9FJR - chains c and d of the 7 polymer chains in the assembly; structure by electron microscopy, 3.43 A resolution.

Chain c:
Protein: DNA-directed RNA polymerase subunit beta
Organism: Mycobacterium tuberculosis H37Rv
Notes: EC 2.7.7.6; engineered mutation(s): L2E3G4C5I6 -> V
Reference sequence: P9WGY9 (RPOB_MYCTU); residue numbers follow UniProt; this construct covers 6-1178
Chain sequence (1174 residues; each row starts with the number of its first residue):
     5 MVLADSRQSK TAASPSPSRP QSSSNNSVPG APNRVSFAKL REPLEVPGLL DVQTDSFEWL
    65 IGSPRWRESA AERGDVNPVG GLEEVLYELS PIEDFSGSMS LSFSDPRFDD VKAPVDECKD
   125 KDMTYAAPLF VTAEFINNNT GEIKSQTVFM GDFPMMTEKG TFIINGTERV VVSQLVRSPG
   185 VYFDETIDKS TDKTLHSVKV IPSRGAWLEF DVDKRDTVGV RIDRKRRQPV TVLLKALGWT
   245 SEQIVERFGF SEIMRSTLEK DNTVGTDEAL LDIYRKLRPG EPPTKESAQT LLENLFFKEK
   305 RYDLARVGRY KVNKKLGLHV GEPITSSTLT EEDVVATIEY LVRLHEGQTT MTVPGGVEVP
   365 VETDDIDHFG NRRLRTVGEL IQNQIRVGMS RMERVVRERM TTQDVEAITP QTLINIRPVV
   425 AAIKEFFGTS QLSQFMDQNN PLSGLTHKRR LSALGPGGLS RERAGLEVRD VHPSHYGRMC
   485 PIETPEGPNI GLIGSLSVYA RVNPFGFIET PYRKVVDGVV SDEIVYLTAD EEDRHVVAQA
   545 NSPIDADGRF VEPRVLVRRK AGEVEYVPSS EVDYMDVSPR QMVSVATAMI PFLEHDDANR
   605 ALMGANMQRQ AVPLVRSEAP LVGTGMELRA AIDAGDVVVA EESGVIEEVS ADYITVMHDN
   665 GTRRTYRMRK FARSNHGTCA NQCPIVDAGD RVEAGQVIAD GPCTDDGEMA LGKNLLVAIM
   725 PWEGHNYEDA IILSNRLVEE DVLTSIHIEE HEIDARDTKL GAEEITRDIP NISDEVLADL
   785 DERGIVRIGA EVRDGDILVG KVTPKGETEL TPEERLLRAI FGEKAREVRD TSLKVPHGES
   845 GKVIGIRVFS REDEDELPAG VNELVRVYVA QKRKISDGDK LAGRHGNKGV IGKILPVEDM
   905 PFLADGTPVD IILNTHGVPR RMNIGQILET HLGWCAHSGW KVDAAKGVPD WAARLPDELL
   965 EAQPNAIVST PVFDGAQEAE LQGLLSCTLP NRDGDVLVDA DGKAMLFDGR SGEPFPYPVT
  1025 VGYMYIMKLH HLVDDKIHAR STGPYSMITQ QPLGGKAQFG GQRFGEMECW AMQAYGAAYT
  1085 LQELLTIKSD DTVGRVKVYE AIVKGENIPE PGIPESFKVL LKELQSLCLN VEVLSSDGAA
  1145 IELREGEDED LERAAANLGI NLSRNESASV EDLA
Not modelled in the structure: 5-28, 1148-1178
Construct notes: initiating methionine (5); conflict Val6 (Ile in P9WGY9)

Chain d:
Protein: DNA-directed RNA polymerase subunit beta'
Organism: Mycobacterium tuberculosis H37Rv
Notes: EC 2.7.7.6
Reference sequence: P9WGY7 (RPOC_MYCTU); residue numbers follow UniProt; this construct covers 4-1316
Chain sequence (1319 residues; numbered 4 to 1322; the number before each row is that of its first residue):
     4 VNFFDELRIG LATAEDIRQW SYGEVKKPET INYRTLKPEK DGLFCEKIFG PTRDWECYCG
    64 KYKRVRFKGI ICERCGVEVT RAKVRRERMG HIELAAPVTH IWYFKGVPSR LGYLLDLAPK
   124 DLEKIIYFAA YVITSVDEEM RHNELSTLEA EMAVERKAVE DQRDGELEAR AQKLEADLAE
   184 LEAEGAKADA RRKVRDGGER EMRQIRDRAQ RELDRLEDIW STFTKLAPKQ LIVDENLYRE
   244 LVDRYGEYFT GAMGAESIQK LIENFDIDAE AESLRDVIRN GKGQKKLRAL KRLKVVAAFQ
   304 QSGNSPMGMV LDAVPVIPPE LRPMVQLDGG RFATSDLNDL YRRVINRNNR LKRLIDLGAP
   364 EIIVNNEKRM LQESVDALFD NGRRGRPVTG PGNRPLKSLS DLLKGKQGRF RQNLLGKRVD
   424 YSGRSVIVVG PQLKLHQCGL PKLMALELFK PFVMKRLVDL NHAQNIKSAK RMVERQRPQV
   484 WDVLEEVIAE HPVLLNRAPT LHRLGIQAFE PMLVEGKAIQ LHPLVCEAFN ADFDGDQMAV
   544 HLPLSAEAQA EARILMLSSN NILSPASGRP LAMPRLDMVT GLYYLTTEVP GDTGEYQPAS
   604 GDHPETGVYS SPAEAIMAAD RGVLSVRAKI KVRLTQLRPP VEIEAELFGH SGWQPGDAWM
   664 AETTLGRVMF NELLPLGYPF VNKQMHKKVQ AAIINDLAER YPMIVVAQTV DKLKDAGFYW
   724 ATRSGVTVSM ADVLVPPRKK EILDHYEERA DKVEKQFQRG ALNHDERNEA LVEIWKEATD
   784 EVGQALREHY PDDNPIITIV DSGATGNFTQ TRTLAGMKGL VTNPKGEFIP RPVKSSFREG
   844 LTVLEYFINT HGARKGLADT ALRTADSGYL TRRLVDVSQD VIVREHDCQT ERGIVVELAE
   904 RAPDGTLIRD PYIETSAYAR TLGTDAVDEA GNVIVERGQD LGDPEIDALL AAGITQVKVR
   964 SVLTCATSTG VCATCYGRSM ATGKLVDIGE AVGIVAAQSI GEPGTQLTMR TFHQGGVGED
  1024 ITGGLPRVQE LFEARVPRGK APIADVTGRV RLEDGERFYK ITIVPDDGGE EVVYDKISKR
  1084 QRLRVFKHED GSERVLSDGD HVEVGQQLME GSADPHEVLR VQGPREVQIH LVREVQEVYR
  1144 AQGVSIHDKH IEVIVRQMLR RVTIIDSGST EFLPGSLIDR AEFEAENRRV VAEGGEPAAG
  1204 RPVLMGITKA SLATDSWLSA ASFQETTRVL TDAAINCRSD KLNGLKENVI IGKLIPAGTG
  1264 INRYRNIAVQ PTEEARAAAY TIPSYEDQYY SPDFGAATGA AVPLDDYGYS DYRHHHHHH
Not modelled in the structure: 1013-1023, 1284-1322
Construct notes: expression tag (1317-1322)
Ion coordination: Zn2+ site 1: Cys60, Cys62, Cys75, Cys78; Mg2+: Asp535, Asp537, Asp539; Zn2+ site 2: Cys891, Cys968, Cys975, Cys978

Chain c / chain d interface:
Residue-residue contacts (304):
  Leu470(c) - Ala861(d)
  Arg473(c) - Arg857(d)
  Asp474(c) - Pro827(d)
  Val475(c) - Pro827(d)
  Val475(c) - Phe850(d)  hydrophobic
  Val475(c) - His854(d)
  Val475(c) - Arg857(d)
  His476(c) - Phe850(d)
  Tyr480(c) - Val846(d)
  Pro485(c) - Phe850(d)  hydrophobic
  Pro485(c) - Thr853(d)
  Pro485(c) - Arg857(d)  hydrogen bond (backbone-side chain)
  Ile486(c) - Tyr849(d)  hydrophobic
  Thr488(c) - Arg857(d)
  Glu490(c) - Leu860(d)
  Ile494(c) - Leu860(d)  hydrophobic
  Gly495(c) - Arg857(d)
  Gln543(c) - Val846(d)
  Gln543(c) - Leu847(d)
  Asn545(c) - Thr845(d)  hydrogen bond
  Asn545(c) - Val846(d)
  Leu560(c) - Leu847(d)  hydrophobic
  Val568(c) - Arg834(d)
  Val568(c) - Leu847(d)  hydrophobic
  Pro583(c) - Val846(d)
  Met586(c) - Val846(d)  hydrophobic
  Met586(c) - Phe850(d)  hydrophobic
  Leu597(c) - Tyr849(d)
  Glu598(c) - Leu844(d)  hydrogen bond (backbone-backbone)
  Glu598(c) - Tyr849(d)
  His599(c) - Phe840(d)  hydrogen bond (side chain-backbone)
  His599(c) - Arg841(d)  hydrogen bond (side chain-backbone)
  His599(c) - Glu842(d)
  His599(c) - Gly843(d)
  Asp600(c) - Phe840(d)
  Asp600(c) - Tyr849(d)  hydrogen bond (backbone-side chain)
  Asp601(c) - Phe840(d)
  Asp601(c) - Tyr849(d)  hydrogen bond (backbone-side chain)
  Asp601(c) - Asn852(d)
  Ala602(c) - Tyr849(d)
  Ala602(c) - Ala856(d)  hydrophobic
  Asn603(c) - Ala856(d)
  Asn603(c) - Leu860(d)
  Ala605(c) - Tyr849(d)
  Ile723(c) - Thr730(d)
  Ile723(c) - Val731(d)  hydrophobic
  Pro725(c) - Asp580(d)
  Pro725(c) - Ala724(d)
  Pro725(c) - Thr725(d)  hydrogen bond (backbone-side chain)
  Pro725(c) - Val729(d)
  Trp726(c) - Thr725(d)
  Glu727(c) - Pro434(d)
  Glu727(c) - Tyr722(d)
  Glu727(c) - Thr725(d)  hydrogen bond (backbone-side chain)
  Glu727(c) - Arg726(d)  salt bridge
  Gly728(c) - Val432(d)
  Gly728(c) - Pro434(d)
  Gly728(c) - Phe721(d)
  His729(c) - Val432(d)
  His729(c) - Pro434(d)
  Tyr731(c) - Val432(d)
  Tyr731(c) - Pro526(d)
  Tyr731(c) - Cys529(d)  hydrogen bond
  Tyr731(c) - Phe536(d)
  Tyr731(c) - Arg578(d)  hydrogen bond
  Tyr731(c) - Leu579(d)  hydrophobic
  Tyr731(c) - Asp580(d)
  Tyr731(c) - Met581(d)  hydrophobic
  Tyr731(c) - Phe721(d)  hydrophobic
  Glu732(c) - Cys529(d)  hydrogen bond
  Glu732(c) - Ala534(d)
  Glu732(c) - Phe536(d)
  Glu732(c) - Arg578(d)  salt bridge
  Asp733(c) - Phe536(d)
  Asp733(c) - Asp537(d)
  Ala734(c) - Val432(d)  hydrophobic
  Ala734(c) - Phe536(d)
  Arg760(c) - Gly332(d)
  Glu813(c) - Glu59(d)
  Lys892(c) - Asp537(d)  salt bridge
  Val894(c) - Val431(d)  hydrophobic
  Val894(c) - Phe536(d)
  Val894(c) - Asp537(d)
  Val894(c) - Gly538(d)
  Ile895(c) - Val431(d)
  Asn918(c) - Asp580(d)
  Thr919(c) - Val729(d)
  Thr919(c) - Thr730(d)
  Thr919(c) - Val731(d)
  His920(c) - Leu579(d)
  His920(c) - Asp580(d)  salt bridge
  His920(c) - Thr583(d)  hydrogen bond
  Arg924(c) - Leu579(d)
  Arg924(c) - Thr808(d)  hydrogen bond
  Arg924(c) - Gln813(d)
  Met926(c) - Thr816(d)
  Met926(c) - Phe840(d)  hydrophobic
  Ile928(c) - Phe840(d)
  Ile931(c) - Val731(d)  hydrophobic
  Ile931(c) - Ser732(d)
  Ile931(c) - Met733(d)  hydrophobic
  Leu932(c) - Met733(d)  hydrophobic
  His935(c) - Ser732(d)
  His935(c) - Met733(d)
  Phe977(c) - Tyr849(d)  hydrophobic
  Glu982(c) - Met733(d)
  Glu982(c) - Arg841(d)  salt bridge
  Asp1005(c) - Ser732(d)
  Asp1005(c) - Ala734(d)
  Lys1007(c) - Thr730(d)
  Lys1007(c) - Ser732(d)  hydrogen bond
  Lys1007(c) - Asp735(d)  salt bridge
  Asp1012(c) - Arg726(d)  salt bridge
  Ser1015(c) - Arg726(d)
  Phe1019(c) - Thr725(d)
  Pro1020(c) - Arg726(d)
  Tyr1021(c) - Tyr587(d)
  Tyr1021(c) - Arg630(d)  hydrogen bond
  Tyr1021(c) - Arg726(d)
  Tyr1021(c) - Gly728(d)
  Val1023(c) - Thr730(d)
  Thr1024(c) - Thr730(d)
  Thr1024(c) - Val731(d)  hydrogen bond (side chain-backbone)
  Thr1024(c) - Ser732(d)
  Val1037(c) - Lys520(d)
  Lys1040(c) - Arg427(d)
  Lys1040(c) - Gln540(d)
  Ile1041(c) - Arg427(d)
  Ile1041(c) - Ser428(d)
  His1042(c) - Gly426(d)
  His1042(c) - Arg427(d)  hydrogen bond (backbone-backbone)
  His1042(c) - Ser428(d)
  Ala1043(c) - Ser425(d)
  Ala1043(c) - Met447(d)  hydrophobic
  Ala1043(c) - Glu450(d)
  Arg1044(c) - Asp423(d)  salt bridge
  Arg1044(c) - Tyr424(d)  hydrogen bond (backbone-backbone)
  Arg1044(c) - Ser425(d)  hydrogen bond (backbone-backbone)
  Ser1045(c) - Asp423(d)
  Ser1045(c) - Tyr424(d)
  Ser1045(c) - Glu450(d)
  Ser1045(c) - Leu451(d)
  Ser1045(c) - Lys453(d)
  Thr1046(c) - Tyr424(d)  hydrogen bond
  Tyr1049(c) - Asp423(d)  hydrogen bond
  Met1051(c) - Arg89(d)  hydrogen bond (backbone-side chain)
  Met1051(c) - Glu323(d)
  Met1051(c) - Val328(d)  hydrophobic
  Ile1052(c) - Arg89(d)  hydrogen bond (backbone-side chain)
  Ile1052(c) - Pro326(d)  hydrophobic
  Gln1054(c) - Arg89(d)
  Gln1055(c) - Lys420(d)
  Gln1055(c) - Arg421(d)
  Pro1056(c) - Arg421(d)
  Pro1056(c) - Asp423(d)
  Gly1065(c) - Arg421(d)
  Gly1065(c) - Val422(d)
  Gly1065(c) - Ser425(d)
  Gln1066(c) - Arg421(d)
  Gln1066(c) - Val422(d)  hydrogen bond (backbone-backbone)
  Gln1066(c) - Ser425(d)  hydrogen bond (backbone-side chain)
  Gln1066(c) - Gly426(d)
  Gln1066(c) - Arg427(d)  hydrogen bond
  Gln1066(c) - Ala542(d)
  Arg1067(c) - Leu418(d)  hydrogen bond (side chain-backbone)
  Arg1067(c) - Gly419(d)  hydrogen bond (side chain-backbone)
  Arg1067(c) - Lys420(d)
  Phe1068(c) - Gly419(d)
  Phe1068(c) - Lys420(d)  hydrogen bond (backbone-backbone)
  Phe1068(c) - Val422(d)  hydrophobic
  Phe1068(c) - His544(d)
  Gly1069(c) - Leu418(d)
  Glu1070(c) - Leu417(d)
  Glu1070(c) - Arg875(d)  salt bridge
  Met1071(c) - Thr503(d)
  Glu1072(c) - Asn499(d)
  Glu1072(c) - Thr503(d)
  Glu1072(c) - Ile509(d)
  Trp1074(c) - Thr874(d)
  Trp1074(c) - Arg875(d)
  Trp1074(c) - Val878(d)
  Trp1074(c) - Ile997(d)
  Trp1074(c) - Gln1001(d)  hydrogen bond (backbone-side chain)
  Ala1075(c) - Thr503(d)
  Ala1075(c) - Ile509(d)  hydrophobic
  Ala1075(c) - Gln1001(d)
  Met1076(c) - Met559(d)  hydrophobic
  Gln1077(c) - Gln882(d)
  Gln1077(c) - Leu1248(d)
  Gln1077(c) - Val1252(d)
  Gln1077(c) - Ile1258(d)
  Ala1078(c) - Arg506(d)
  Ala1078(c) - Val998(d)  hydrophobic
  Tyr1079(c) - Arg506(d)  hydrogen bond (side chain-backbone)
  Tyr1079(c) - Leu507(d)
  Tyr1079(c) - Ile509(d)  hydrogen bond (side chain-backbone)
  Tyr1079(c) - Gln510(d)
  Tyr1079(c) - Met559(d)  hydrophobic
  Tyr1079(c) - Asn564(d)  hydrogen bond
  Gly1080(c) - Gly1261(d)
  Gly1080(c) - Thr1262(d)  hydrogen bond (backbone-backbone)
  Ala1081(c) - Glu554(d)
  Ala1081(c) - Ile1258(d)
  Ala1082(c) - Glu554(d)  hydrogen bond (backbone-side chain)
  Ala1082(c) - Ile1258(d)  hydrophobic
  Ala1082(c) - Thr1262(d)
  Ala1082(c) - Gly1263(d)
  Tyr1083(c) - Glu550(d)
  Tyr1083(c) - Glu554(d)  hydrogen bond (backbone-side chain)
  Tyr1083(c) - Leu1257(d)
  Tyr1083(c) - Thr1262(d)
  Tyr1083(c) - Arg1268(d)
  Thr1084(c) - Glu554(d)  hydrogen bond (backbone-side chain)
  Leu1085(c) - Val1252(d)  hydrophobic
  Gln1086(c) - Gly1255(d)
  Gln1086(c) - Leu1257(d)
  Glu1087(c) - Leu547(d)
  Glu1087(c) - Ser548(d)  hydrogen bond
  Glu1087(c) - Ala551(d)
  Leu1088(c) - Val422(d)
  Leu1089(c) - Lys420(d)
  Leu1089(c) - Val1252(d)  hydrophobic
  Thr1090(c) - Gly1255(d)
  Lys1092(c) - Asp423(d)  hydrogen bond (backbone-backbone)
  Lys1092(c) - Tyr424(d)
  Lys1092(c) - Leu545(d)  hydrogen bond (side chain-backbone)
  Lys1092(c) - Leu547(d)
  Ser1093(c) - Lys420(d)
  Ser1093(c) - Arg421(d)  hydrogen bond (side chain-backbone)
  Asp1094(c) - Lys420(d)  salt bridge
  Tyr1103(c) - Tyr424(d)
  Ile1106(c) - Tyr424(d)
  Ile1106(c) - Pro454(d)  hydrophobic
  Ile1106(c) - Phe455(d)  hydrophobic
  Ile1106(c) - Lys458(d)
  Ile1106(c) - Leu547(d)  hydrophobic
  Val1107(c) - Lys458(d)  hydrogen bond (backbone-side chain)
  Val1107(c) - Ile469(d)  hydrophobic
  Lys1108(c) - Lys458(d)
  Gly1109(c) - Lys458(d)
  Ile1117(c) - Asn5(d)
  Ile1117(c) - Phe7(d)  hydrophobic
  Ile1117(c) - Ile1254(d)
  Pro1118(c) - Ile1254(d)
  Glu1119(c) - Arg89(d)
  Ser1120(c) - Asn416(d)  hydrogen bond
  Ser1120(c) - Lys420(d)  hydrogen bond
  Phe1121(c) - Leu10(d)  hydrophobic
  Phe1121(c) - Ile1254(d)  hydrophobic
  Val1123(c) - Arg89(d)
  Val1123(c) - Leu324(d)  hydrophobic
  Val1123(c) - Arg412(d)
  Leu1124(c) - Phe413(d)  hydrophobic
  Lys1126(c) - Glu90(d)
  Lys1126(c) - Ile320(d)
  Lys1126(c) - Pro321(d)
  Glu1127(c) - Leu402(d)
  Glu1127(c) - Leu405(d)
  Glu1127(c) - Leu406(d)
  Leu1128(c) - Leu406(d)  hydrophobic
  Leu1128(c) - Trp1220(d)  hydrophobic
  Leu1128(c) - Leu1233(d)  hydrophobic
  Gln1129(c) - Trp23(d)
  Ser1130(c) - Pro318(d)
  Ser1130(c) - Ile320(d)
  Ser1130(c) - Tyr344(d)
  Ser1130(c) - Phe382(d)
  Ser1130(c) - Leu402(d)
  Leu1131(c) - His103(d)  hydrogen bond (backbone-side chain)
  Leu1131(c) - Trp105(d)  hydrophobic
  Leu1131(c) - Leu402(d)  hydrophobic
  Leu1131(c) - Ser403(d)
  Leu1131(c) - Leu406(d)  hydrophobic
  Cys1132(c) - Leu14(d)
  Cys1132(c) - Ala15(d)  hydrogen bond (backbone-backbone)
  Cys1132(c) - His103(d)
  Cys1132(c) - Leu314(d)  hydrophobic
  Cys1132(c) - Pro318(d)
  Cys1132(c) - Phe382(d)  hydrophobic
  Leu1133(c) - Ile12(d)  hydrophobic
  Leu1133(c) - Gly13(d)
  Leu1133(c) - Trp23(d)
  Leu1133(c) - Trp105(d)  hydrophobic
  Leu1133(c) - Ala1237(d)  hydrophobic
  Asn1134(c) - Arg11(d)
  Asn1134(c) - Ile12(d)
  Asn1134(c) - Gly13(d)  hydrogen bond (backbone-backbone)
  Asn1134(c) - Asp19(d)
  Asn1134(c) - Trp23(d)
  Val1135(c) - Leu10(d)  hydrophobic
  Val1135(c) - Arg11(d)
  Val1135(c) - Ile12(d)  hydrophobic
  Glu1136(c) - Arg11(d)  salt bridge
  Val1137(c) - Phe7(d)  hydrophobic
  Val1137(c) - Glu9(d)
  Val1137(c) - Leu10(d)  hydrophobic
  Leu1138(c) - Asp8(d)  hydrogen bond (backbone-backbone)
  Leu1138(c) - Glu9(d)  hydrogen bond (backbone-backbone)
  Leu1138(c) - Arg11(d)
  Ser1139(c) - Asp8(d)
  Ser1140(c) - Asp8(d)  hydrogen bond (backbone-side chain)
  Ile1145(c) - Phe6(d)
  Ile1145(c) - Phe7(d)  hydrophobic
  Leu1147(c) - Phe7(d)  hydrophobic
Also at the interface, not in a pair above, chain c (152 interface residues in all): Pro477, His479, Cys484, Arg562, Tyr570, Leu606, Met724, Lys763, Gly882, Lys884, Gly896, Val922, Pro923, Gln981, Pro1022, Asp1038, Cys1073, Arg1099, Ile1112, Gly1142
Also at the interface, not in a pair above, chain d (170 interface residues in all): Ile20, Lys66, Met92, Tyr106, Gly333, Gln415, Val429, Leu446, Met457, Lys473, Leu497, His505, Ala521, Asp535, Leu558, Ser727, Val736, Ile799, Ile802, Leu817, Lys837, Ala994, Leu1221, Ile1253, Ala1260

Summary:
Chain c and chain d form an interface of 152 and 170 residues respectively; the contacts include 51 hydrogen
bonds and 11 salt bridges. Among the polar pairs are Glu727(c)-Arg726(d), Glu732(c)-Arg578(d) and
Lys892(c)-Asp537(d). Cys60(d), Cys62(d), Cys75(d) and Cys78(d) coordinate Zn2+ site 1.
Chain c is DNA-directed RNA polymerase subunit beta and chain d is DNA-directed RNA polymerase subunit beta',
both from Mycobacterium tuberculosis H37Rv; the structure, Cryo-EM structure of Mycobacterium tuberculosis
sigma-B RNA polymerase bound to -10 promoter element ssDNA oligo - ..., was determined by electron microscopy
together with 9FJP and 9FJS from the same study.
